Entry 2RLB (X-ray diffraction, 1.75 A resolution); this record covers chains A and B.

Chain A (and B):
Protein: Cation-dependent mannose-6-phosphate receptor
From: Bos taurus
Notes: chain B of this document is another copy of the same molecule, construct and numbering; everything in this record applies to it too
Reference sequence: P11456 (MPRD_BOVIN); residues 1-154 here correspond to UniProt positions 29-182 (UniProt number = residue number + 28)
Chain sequence (154 residues; each row starts with the number of its first residue):
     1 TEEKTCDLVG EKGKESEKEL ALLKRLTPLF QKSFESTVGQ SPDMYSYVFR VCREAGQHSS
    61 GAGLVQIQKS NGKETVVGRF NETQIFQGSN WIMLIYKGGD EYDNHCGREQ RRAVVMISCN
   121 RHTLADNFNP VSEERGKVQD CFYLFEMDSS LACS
Disordered / not traced: 1-2, 39-42 (chain B: 1-2)
Differences from the reference sequence: engineered mutation Gln31 (Asn59 in P11456), Gln57 (Asn85 in P11456), Gln68 (Asn96 in P11456), Gln87 (Asn115 in P11456)
Disulfides: Cys6-Cys52, Cys106-Cys141, Cys119-Cys153
Covalently attached groups: N-acetylglucosamine (NAG) linked to Asn81
Small-molecule neighbours: 6-O-phosphono-beta-D-mannopyranose (M6D): Tyr45, Gln66, Lys73, Thr75, Tyr102, Asp103, Asn104, His105, Arg111, Glu133, Arg135, Tyr143

How chain A and chain B interact:
Contacting residue pairs (35; chain A residue first):
  Val9(A) - Lys137(B)
  Gly10(A) - Val138(B)
  Ser16(A) - Glu134(B)  hydrogen bond
  Ser16(A) - Lys137(B)
  Lys18(A) - Glu133(B)  hydrogen bond (side chain-backbone)
  Lys18(A) - Glu134(B)
  Glu19(A) - Lys137(B)  salt bridge
  Gln84(A) - Lys137(B)  hydrogen bond
  Gln84(A) - Phe142(B)
  Phe86(A) - Phe142(B)  hydrophobic
  Gln87(A) - Leu144(B)
  Gly88(A) - Glu146(B)
  Ser89(A) - Glu146(B)  hydrogen bond
  Trp91(A) - Met116(B)
  Trp91(A) - Glu146(B)  hydrogen bond
  Met93(A) - Met93(B)  hydrophobic
  Met116(A) - Trp91(B)
  Met116(A) - Met116(B)  hydrophobic
  Glu133(A) - Lys18(B)
  Glu134(A) - Ser16(B)  hydrogen bond
  Glu134(A) - Lys18(B)
  Gly136(A) - Lys14(B)
  Gly136(A) - Ser16(B)
  Lys137(A) - Val9(B)
  Lys137(A) - Ser16(B)
  Lys137(A) - Glu19(B)  salt bridge
  Lys137(A) - Gln84(B)
  Val138(A) - Gly10(B)
  Phe142(A) - Gln84(B)
  Phe142(A) - Phe86(B)  hydrophobic
  Leu144(A) - Gln87(B)
  Leu144(A) - Trp91(B)  hydrophobic
  Glu146(A) - Gly88(B)
  Glu146(A) - Ser89(B)  hydrogen bond (side chain-backbone)
  Glu146(A) - Trp91(B)  hydrogen bond
Also at the interface, not in a pair above, chain A (25 interface residues in all): Val131, Ser132, Gln139, Asp140
Also at the interface, not in a pair above, chain B (25 interface residues in all): Glu15, Gly136, Gln139, Asp140

Overview:
The chain A/chain B interface involves 25 residues from each chain; the contacts include 8 hydrogen bonds and
2 salt bridges. Among the polar pairs are Glu19(A)-Lys137(B), Ser16(A)-Glu134(B) and Lys18(A)-Glu133(B). Bound
to chain A: 6-O-phosphono-beta-D-mannopyranose. Covalently linked N-acetylglucosamine: at Asn81(A).
Both chains are Cation-dependent mannose-6-phosphate receptor (Bos taurus). Entry 2RLB (Crystal Structure
cation-dependent mannose 6-phosphate receptor at pH 6.5 bound to M6P in absence of Mn) was determined by X-ray
diffraction together with 3CY4, 2RL7, 2RL8 and 2RL9 from the same study.
